PDB entry 8FKC | X-ray diffraction, 1.42 A resolution | chains A and D

# Chain A
Name: Peroxisome proliferator-activated receptor gamma
Source organism: Homo sapiens
Reference sequence: P37231 (PPARG_HUMAN); residues 203-477 here correspond to UniProt positions 231-505 (UniProt number = residue number + 28)
Amino-acid sequence (276 residues; each row starts with the number of its first residue):
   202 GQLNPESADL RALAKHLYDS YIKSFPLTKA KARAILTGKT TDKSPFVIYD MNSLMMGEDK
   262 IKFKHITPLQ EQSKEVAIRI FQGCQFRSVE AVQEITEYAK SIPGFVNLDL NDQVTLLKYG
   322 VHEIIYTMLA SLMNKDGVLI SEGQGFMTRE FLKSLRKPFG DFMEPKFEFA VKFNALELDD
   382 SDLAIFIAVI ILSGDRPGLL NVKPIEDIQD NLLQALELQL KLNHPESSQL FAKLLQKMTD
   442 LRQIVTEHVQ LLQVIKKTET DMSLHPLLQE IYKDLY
Disordered / not traced: 260-275
Construct notes: expression tag (202)
Covalent attachments: 2-chloro-N-(5-cyanopyridin-3-yl)-5-nitrobenzamide (Y5F) linked to Cys285
Ligand contacts: Y5F (2-chloro-N-(5-cyanopyridin-3-yl)-5-nitrobenzamide): Ile281, Phe282, Gln286, His323, Tyr327, Phe363, Met364, Lys367, Val446, His449, Leu452, Tyr473, Leu476, Tyr477
Curated features (UniProtKB/Swiss-Prot):
  - motif: Pro467 to Asp475 (9aaTAD)
  - binding site (rosiglitazone): Gln286 to Ser289, His323, His449, Tyr473
  - cross-link: Lys224 (Glycyl lysine isopeptide (Lys-Gly) (interchain with G-Cter in ubiquitin))
From the paper describing this entry:
  - binding site for Y5F: Cys285, Gln286, His323, Tyr327, Met364, Lys367, His449, Tyr473

# Chain D
Name: Nuclear receptor corepressor 1
Source organism: Homo sapiens
Reference sequence: O75376 (NCOR1_HUMAN); residues 2256-2278 here = UniProt positions 2256-2278
Amino-acid sequence (23 residues; each row starts with the number of its first residue):
  2256 DPASNLGLED IIRKALMGSF DDK
Disordered / not traced: 2256-2259, 2273-2278
Curated features (UniProtKB/Swiss-Prot):
  - motif: Leu2263 to Ile2267 (CORNR box 3)

# Interface between chain A and chain D
Residue-residue contacts (19):
  Val290(A) with Ile2266(D), hydrophobic
  Val293(A) with Leu2263(D), hydrophobic; Ile2266(D), hydrophobic; Ile2267(D), hydrophobic
  Thr297(A) with Ala2270(D); Leu2271(D)
  Glu298(A) with Ala2270(D)
  Lys301(A) with Ala2270(D), hydrogen bond (side chain-backbone); Leu2271(D); Met2272(D)
  Leu311(A) with Arg2268(D); Leu2271(D), hydrophobic
  Gln314(A) with Leu2271(D)
  Val315(A) with Leu2271(D), hydrophobic
  Leu318(A) with Ile2267(D)
  Lys319(A) with Leu2263(D); Glu2264(D), salt bridge; Ile2267(D)
  His323(A) with Leu2263(D)
Interface residues without a listed pair, chain A (15 interface residues in all): Gln286, Gln294, Phe306, Val322
Interface residues without a listed pair, chain D (9 interface residues in all): Asn2260

# Summary
The interface between chain A and chain D involves 15 residues on one side and 9 on the other, with 1 hydrogen
bond and 1 salt bridge. Polar pairs include Lys319(A)-Glu2264(D) and Lys301(A)-Ala2270(D). Covalently linked
compound Y5F: at Cys285(A). The paper reports a binding site for Y5F at Cys285(A), Gln286(A) and His323(A)
among others.
Chain A is Peroxisome proliferator-activated receptor gamma and chain D is Nuclear receptor corepressor 1,
both from Homo sapiens; the structure, Crystal structure of PPARgamma ligand-binding domain in complex with
N-CoR peptide and inverse agonist SR33544, was determined by X-ray diffraction together with 8FHE, 8FHG, 8FKD,
8FKE, 8FKF and 8FKG from the same study.
